4HNV - chains A and B of the 4 polymer chains in the assembly; structure by X-ray diffraction, 2.80 A resolution.

# Chain A (and B)
Name: Pyruvate carboxylase
From: Staphylococcus aureus
Notes: EC 6.4.1.1; chain B of this document is another copy of the same molecule, construct and numbering; everything in this record applies to it too
Reference sequence: Q99UY8 (Q99UY8_STAAM); the construct lacks a stretch of the UniProt sequence and is renumbered around it, so the offset changes along the chain: 34-315 = UniProt 1-282; 317-357 = UniProt 283-323; 358-362 = UniProt 326-330; 363-513 = UniProt 332-482; 5 more segments
Chain sequence (1173 residues; each row starts with the number of its first residue; note: 5 numbers in that range are skipped by the numbering (no residue carries them; nothing is unmodelled there); a row labelled like 357A-357B holds insertion residues (357A, then the next letters in order)):
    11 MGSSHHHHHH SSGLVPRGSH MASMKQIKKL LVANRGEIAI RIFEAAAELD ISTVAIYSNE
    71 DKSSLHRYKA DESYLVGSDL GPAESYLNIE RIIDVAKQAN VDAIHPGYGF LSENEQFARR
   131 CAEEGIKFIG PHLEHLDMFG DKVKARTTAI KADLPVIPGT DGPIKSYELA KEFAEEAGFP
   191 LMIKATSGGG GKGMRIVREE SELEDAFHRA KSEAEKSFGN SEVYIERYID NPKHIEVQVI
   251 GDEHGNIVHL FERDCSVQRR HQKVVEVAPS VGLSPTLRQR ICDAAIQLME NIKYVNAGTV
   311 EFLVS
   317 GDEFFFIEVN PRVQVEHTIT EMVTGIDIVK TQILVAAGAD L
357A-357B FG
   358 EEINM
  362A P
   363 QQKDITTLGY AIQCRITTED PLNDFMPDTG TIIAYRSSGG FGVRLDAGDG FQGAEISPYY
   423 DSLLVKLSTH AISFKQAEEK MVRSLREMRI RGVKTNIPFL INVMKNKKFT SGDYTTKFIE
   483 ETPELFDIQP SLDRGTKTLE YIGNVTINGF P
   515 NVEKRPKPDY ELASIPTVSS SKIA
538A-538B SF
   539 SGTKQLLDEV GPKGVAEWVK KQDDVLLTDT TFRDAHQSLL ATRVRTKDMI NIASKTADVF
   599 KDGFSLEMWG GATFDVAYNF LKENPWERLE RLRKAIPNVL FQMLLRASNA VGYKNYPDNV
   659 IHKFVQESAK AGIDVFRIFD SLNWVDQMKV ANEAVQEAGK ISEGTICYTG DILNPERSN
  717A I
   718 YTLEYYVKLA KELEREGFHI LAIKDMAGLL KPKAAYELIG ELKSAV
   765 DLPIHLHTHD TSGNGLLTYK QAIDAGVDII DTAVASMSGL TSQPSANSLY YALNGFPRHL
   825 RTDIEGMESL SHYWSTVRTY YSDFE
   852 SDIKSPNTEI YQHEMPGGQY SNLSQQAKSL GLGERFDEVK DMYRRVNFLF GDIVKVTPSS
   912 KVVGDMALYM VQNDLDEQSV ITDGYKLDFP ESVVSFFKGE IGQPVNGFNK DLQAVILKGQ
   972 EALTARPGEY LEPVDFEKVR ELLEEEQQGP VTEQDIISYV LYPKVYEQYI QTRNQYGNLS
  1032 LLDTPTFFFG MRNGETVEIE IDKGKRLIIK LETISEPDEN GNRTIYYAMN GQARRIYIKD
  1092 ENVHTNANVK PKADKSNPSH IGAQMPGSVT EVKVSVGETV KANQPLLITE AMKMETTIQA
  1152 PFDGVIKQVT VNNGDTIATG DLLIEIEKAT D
Disordered / not traced: 11-35, 198-204, 228-231, 1179-1182 (chain B: 11-35, 169-238, 383-423, 1179-1182)
Differences from the reference sequence: expression tag (11-33); engineered mutation Glu54 (Arg21 in Q99UY8)
Ion coordination: Mn2+ near Lys741 (its only coordinating residue here)
Small-molecule neighbours:
  - ADP (adenosine-5'-diphosphate): Lys152, Ile167, Met192, Lys194, Ser197, Glu236, Arg237, Tyr238, Ile239, Pro242, His244, Gln268, His271, Glu311, Leu313, Ile323, Glu324, Thr478
  - BTI (5-(hexahydro-2-oxo-1H-thieno[3,4-d]imidazol-6-yl)pentanal): Tyr503, Asn506, Val507, Gly511, Phe512, Pro513, Asn617, Phe618, Leu619, Lys620, Thr1023, Leu1030, Phe1038
Reported in the primary citation:
  - mutagenesis - R54E: abolished catalytic activity
  - contacts within the chain: Arg51-Glu337, Arg51-Asp343
  - conformationally variable residues (side-chain flip): Arg406
  - self-association interface (contacts with another copy of this molecule); pairs are residue here / residue on that copy: Phe403-Glu337

# Interface between chain A and chain B
Residue-residue contacts (32; chain A residue first):
  Asn510(A) with Lys1144(B), hydrogen bond (backbone-side chain)
  Gly511(A) with Lys1144(B), hydrogen bond (backbone-side chain)
  Phe512(A) with Met1143(B); Lys1144(B)
  Pro513(A) with Met1143(B); Lys1144(B); Met1145(B), hydrophobic
  Asn515(A) with Met1143(B), hydrogen bond (backbone-backbone); Met1145(B)
  Val516(A) with Met1143(B)
  Glu517(A) with Met1143(B)
  Lys879(A) with Gln1115(B)
  Leu881(A) with Pro1152(B)
  Glu885(A) with Lys1106(B)
  Gln923(A) with Asn1134(B); Pro1152(B)
  Lys1106(A) with Glu885(B)
  Asn1134(A) with Gln923(B), hydrogen bond
  Met1143(A) with Phe512(B); Pro513(B); Asn515(B), hydrogen bond (backbone-backbone); Val516(B); Glu517(B)
  Lys1144(A) with Asn510(B), hydrogen bond (side chain-backbone); Gly511(B), hydrogen bond (side chain-backbone); Phe512(B); Pro513(B)
  Met1145(A) with Asn515(B)
  Gln1150(A) with Ser880(B); Leu881(B)
  Pro1152(A) with Leu881(B); Gln923(B)
Other interface residues (no listed pair), chain A (21 interface residues in all): Lys518, Ser1107, Gln1115
Other interface residues (no listed pair), chain B (21 interface residues in all): Lys879, Gly882, Gln1150

# Summary
The chain A/chain B interface involves 21 residues from each chain, with 7 hydrogen bonds. Polar contacts
include Asn510(A)-Lys1144(B), Gly511(A)-Lys1144(B) and Asn1134(A)-Gln923(B). Ligands of chain A: ADP and
compound BTI. The paper reports that R54E of chain A abolishes catalytic activity; conformational variability
at Arg406(A).
Both chains are Pyruvate carboxylase (Staphylococcus aureus). Entry 4HNV (Crystal structure of R54E mutant of
S. aureus Pyruvate carboxylase) was determined by X-ray diffraction, deposited together with 4HNT and 4HNU.
